Entry 4NLB (X-ray diffraction, 2.40 A resolution); this record covers chain A.

Chain A:
Name: Ribosomal RNA processing protein 6
Source organism: Trypanosoma brucei brucei
Notes: fragment: Catalytic Domain
UniProtKB: Q581R8 (Q581R8_TRYB2); numbering as in UniProt (aligned over 176-540)
Amino-acid sequence (373 residues; numbered 176 to 548; the number before each row is that of its first residue):
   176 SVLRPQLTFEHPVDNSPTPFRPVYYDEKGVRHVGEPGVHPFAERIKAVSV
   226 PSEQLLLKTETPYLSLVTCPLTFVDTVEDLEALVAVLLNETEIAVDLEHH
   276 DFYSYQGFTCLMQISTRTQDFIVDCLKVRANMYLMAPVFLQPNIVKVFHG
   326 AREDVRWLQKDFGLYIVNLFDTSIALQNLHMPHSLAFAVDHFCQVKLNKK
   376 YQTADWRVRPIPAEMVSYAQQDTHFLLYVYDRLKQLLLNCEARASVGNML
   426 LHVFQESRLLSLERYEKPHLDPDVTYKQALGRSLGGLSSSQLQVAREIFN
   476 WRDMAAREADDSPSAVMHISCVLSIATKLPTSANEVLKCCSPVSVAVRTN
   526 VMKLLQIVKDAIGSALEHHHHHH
Disordered / not traced: 416-422, 542-548
Sequence notes: expression tag (541-548)
Disulfide bonds: Cys-496/Cys-515
Reported in the primary citation:
  - catalytic residues: Asp-271, Glu-273, Asp-329, Tyr-393, Asp-397
  - mutagenesis - D271N: abolished catalytic activity
  - mutagenesis - Y393A: decreased catalytic activity
  - mutagenesis - C496S: unchanged catalytic activity

Summary:
The paper reports catalytic residues Asp-271, Glu-273 and Asp-329 among others; D271N abolishes catalytic
activity; 3 substitutions were tested in all.
Chain A is Ribosomal RNA processing protein 6 (Trypanosoma brucei brucei); the structure, Crystal structure of
the catalytic core of RRP6 from Trypanosoma brucei, was determined by X-ray diffraction (same publication as
4NLC).
